PDB entry 6TRX | X-ray diffraction, 3.20 A resolution | chains B and C

[Chain B (and C)]
Molecule: Dipeptidyl peptidase 8
Organism: Homo sapiens
Notes: EC 3.4.14.5; chain C of this document is another copy of the same molecule, construct and numbering; everything in this record applies to it too
UniProtKB: Q6V1X1 (DPP8_HUMAN); residue numbers follow UniProt; this construct covers 1-898
Sequence (903 residues; each row starts with the number of its first residue; numbers below 1 keep their minus sign (Gly-4 is residue -4)):
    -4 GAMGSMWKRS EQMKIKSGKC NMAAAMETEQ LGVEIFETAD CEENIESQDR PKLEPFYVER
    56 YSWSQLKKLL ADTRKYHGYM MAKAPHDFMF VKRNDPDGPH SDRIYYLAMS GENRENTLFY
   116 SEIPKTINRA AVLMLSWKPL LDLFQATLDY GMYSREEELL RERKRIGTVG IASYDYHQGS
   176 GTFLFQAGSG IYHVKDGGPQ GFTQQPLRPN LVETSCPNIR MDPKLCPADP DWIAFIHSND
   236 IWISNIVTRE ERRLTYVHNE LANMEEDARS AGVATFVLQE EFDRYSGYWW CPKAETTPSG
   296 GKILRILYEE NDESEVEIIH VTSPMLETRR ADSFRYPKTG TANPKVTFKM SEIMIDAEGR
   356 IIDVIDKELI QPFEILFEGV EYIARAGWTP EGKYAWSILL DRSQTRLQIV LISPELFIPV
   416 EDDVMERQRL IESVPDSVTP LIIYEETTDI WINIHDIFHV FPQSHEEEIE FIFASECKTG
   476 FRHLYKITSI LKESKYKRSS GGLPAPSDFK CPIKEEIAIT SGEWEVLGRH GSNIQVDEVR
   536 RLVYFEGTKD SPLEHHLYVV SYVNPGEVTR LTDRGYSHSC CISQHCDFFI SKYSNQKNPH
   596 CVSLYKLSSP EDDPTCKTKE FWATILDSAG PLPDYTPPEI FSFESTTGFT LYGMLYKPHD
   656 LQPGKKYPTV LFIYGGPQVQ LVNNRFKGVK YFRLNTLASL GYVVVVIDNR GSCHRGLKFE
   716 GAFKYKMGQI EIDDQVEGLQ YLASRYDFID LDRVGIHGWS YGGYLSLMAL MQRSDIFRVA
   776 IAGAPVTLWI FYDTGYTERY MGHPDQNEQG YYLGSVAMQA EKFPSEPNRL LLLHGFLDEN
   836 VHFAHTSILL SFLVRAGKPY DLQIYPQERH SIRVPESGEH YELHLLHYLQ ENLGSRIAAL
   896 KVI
Not modelled in the structure: -4 to 47, 106-107, 139-147, 898 (chain C: -4 to 47, 106-107, 141-147, 898)
Differences from the reference sequence: expression tag (-4 to 0)
Swiss-Prot annotation at these positions:
  - active site (Charge relay system): Ser755, Asp833, His865
  - mutagenesis: Glu275 (E275K: 13-fold reduction in affinity for Ala-Pro-AFC; no effect on subcellular location), Asp451 (D451F: Reduced dimerization and reduced enzyme activity), Ser755 (S755A: Abolishes activity; no effect on subcellular location), Asp788 (D788A/S/V: Strongly reduced enzyme activity; D788E: Loss of enzyme activity. Loss of dimerization), Asp833 (D833A: Abolishes activity; no effect on subcellular location), His865 (H865A: Abolishes activity; no effect on subcellular location)
Bound ions: Na+: Arg158, Gln274, Asp278, Tyr280
Small-molecule neighbours:
  - 9XH ((2S)-2-azanyl-4-[4-[bis(4-fluorophenyl)methyl]piperazin-1-yl]-1-(1,3-dihydroisoindol-2-yl)butane-1,4-dione): Arg160, Glu275, Glu276, His525, Tyr669, Pro672, Gln673, Val674, Leu676, Tyr686, Ser755, Tyr756, Tyr759, Ala779, Val781, Trp784, Tyr787, Tyr791, Asn835, Val836, His865
  - trimethylamine oxide (TMO), molecule 1: His315, Val316, Thr317, His837
  - trimethylamine oxide (TMO), molecule 2: Thr317, Arg324, Arg325, Ala326

[Interface between chain B and chain C]
Residue-residue contacts (79):
  Arg55(B) - Lys896(C)  hydrogen bond (side chain-backbone)
  Trp58(B) - Ser820(C)
  Trp58(B) - Pro822(C)
  Trp58(B) - Gly852(C)  hydrogen bond (side chain-backbone)
  Trp58(B) - Pro854(C)  hydrophobic
  Ser59(B) - Ser820(C)
  Lys62(B) - Ala851(C)
  Lys62(B) - Gly852(C)  hydrogen bond (side chain-backbone)
  Glu312(B) - Arg324(C)  salt bridge
  Ile313(B) - Arg325(C)  hydrogen bond (backbone-side chain)
  Ile314(B) - Thr323(C)
  Ile314(B) - Arg324(C)
  His315(B) - Arg324(C)  hydrogen bond (backbone-backbone)
  His315(B) - Arg325(C)
  His315(B) - Ala326(C)
  Leu321(B) - Ser842(C)
  Glu322(B) - Phe786(C)
  Glu322(B) - Ile843(C)
  Thr323(B) - Ile314(C)
  Arg324(B) - Ile314(C)
  Arg324(B) - His315(C)  hydrogen bond (backbone-backbone)
  Arg324(B) - Tyr331(C)
  Arg324(B) - Lys333(C)
  Arg324(B) - Phe786(C)  hydrogen bond (side chain-backbone)
  Arg324(B) - His837(C)
  Arg324(B) - Ala839(C)
  Arg325(B) - Ile313(C)  hydrogen bond (side chain-backbone)
  Arg325(B) - His315(C)
  Ala326(B) - His315(C)  hydrogen bond (backbone-side chain)
  Tyr331(B) - Arg324(C)
  Lys333(B) - Arg324(C)
  Phe786(B) - Glu322(C)
  Phe786(B) - Arg324(C)  hydrogen bond (backbone-side chain)
  Ser820(B) - Trp58(C)
  Ser820(B) - Ser59(C)
  Pro822(B) - Trp58(C)
  Pro822(B) - His882(C)
  Phe831(B) - Phe831(C)  hydrophobic
  Phe831(B) - Phe838(C)  hydrophobic
  His837(B) - Arg324(C)
  Phe838(B) - Phe831(C)  hydrophobic
  Ala839(B) - Arg324(C)
  Ser842(B) - Leu321(C)
  Ser842(B) - Pro861(C)
  Ile843(B) - Leu321(C)  hydrophobic
  Ile843(B) - Glu322(C)
  Ser846(B) - Pro861(C)
  Ser846(B) - Gln862(C)
  Val849(B) - Glu871(C)
  Val849(B) - Ser872(C)
  Val849(B) - His875(C)
  Arg850(B) - Glu871(C)  salt bridge
  Gly852(B) - Trp58(C)  hydrogen bond (backbone-side chain)
  Gly852(B) - Lys62(C)  hydrogen bond (backbone-side chain)
  Lys853(B) - His875(C)  hydrogen bond (backbone-side chain)
  Pro854(B) - Trp58(C)  hydrophobic
  Tyr855(B) - Gln858(C)  hydrogen bond
  Tyr855(B) - Ile859(C)  hydrogen bond (side chain-backbone)
  Tyr855(B) - His875(C)
  Leu857(B) - Leu857(C)
  Leu857(B) - Ile859(C)  hydrophobic
  Gln858(B) - Tyr855(C)  hydrogen bond
  Ile859(B) - Tyr855(C)  hydrogen bond (backbone-side chain)
  Ile859(B) - Leu857(C)  hydrophobic
  Ile859(B) - Ile859(C)  hydrophobic
  Pro861(B) - Ser842(C)
  Pro861(B) - Leu845(C)  hydrophobic
  Pro861(B) - Ser846(C)
  Gln862(B) - Ser846(C)  hydrogen bond
  Gln862(B) - Arg850(C)
  Glu871(B) - Arg850(C)  salt bridge
  Ser872(B) - Val849(C)
  His875(B) - Leu848(C)
  His875(B) - Val849(C)
  His875(B) - Gly852(C)
  His875(B) - Lys853(C)  hydrogen bond (side chain-backbone)
  His875(B) - Tyr855(C)
  His882(B) - Pro822(C)
  Lys896(B) - Arg55(C)  hydrogen bond (backbone-side chain)
Also at the interface, not in a pair above, chain B (53 interface residues in all): Leu845, Leu848, Ala851, Asp856, Tyr860, Val869, Leu878, His879, Glu886, Ile892, Leu895
Also at the interface, not in a pair above, chain C (51 interface residues in all): Glu312, Asp856, Tyr860, Leu878, His879, Glu886, Leu895

[In short]
53 residues of chain B face 51 of chain C across their interface; the contacts include 20 hydrogen bonds and 3
salt bridges. Polar pairs include Glu312(B)-Arg324(C), Arg850(B)-Glu871(C) and Arg55(B)-Lys896(C). Ligands of
chain B: trimethylamine oxide and compound 9XH.
Chain B and chain C are both Dipeptidyl peptidase 8 (Homo sapiens); the structure, Crystal structure of DPP8
in complex with 1G244, was determined by X-ray diffraction (same publication as 7NVQ and 6TRW).
